PDB entry 7LK4 | X-ray diffraction, 3.10 A resolution | chains A and B of the 6 polymer chains in the assembly

[Chain A]
Name: 7D10 antibody VL fragment
From: Rattus norvegicus
Notes: antibody fragment or engineered binder
Sequence (109 residues; each row starts with the number of its first residue; numbers below 1 keep their minus sign (Gly-1 is residue -1)):
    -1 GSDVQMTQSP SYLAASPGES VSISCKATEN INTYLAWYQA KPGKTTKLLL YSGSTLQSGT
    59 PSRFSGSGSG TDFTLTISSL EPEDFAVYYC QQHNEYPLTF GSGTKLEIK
Disulfide bonds: Cys23-Cys88

[Chain B]
Name: 7D10 antibody VH fragment
From: Rattus norvegicus
Notes: antibody fragment or engineered binder
Sequence (129 residues; each row starts with the number of its first residue; numbers below 1 keep their minus sign (Gly-1 is residue -1)):
    -1 GSEVELVESG GDLVQPGRSL KLSCAASGFT FSNLAMAWVR QTPTKGLEWV ASISPAGITT
    59 YYRDSVKGRF TISRDNARNT QYLQMDSLRS EDTATYYCAR HTGKSSFFDY WGQGVMVTVS
   119 SGSENLYFQ
Disordered / not traced: -1, 122-127
Disulfide bonds: Cys22-Cys96

[How chain A and chain B interact]
Residue-residue contacts - 30 pairs, chain A then chain B:
  Tyr36(A) - Phe105(B)
  Tyr36(A) - Phe106(B)  hydrogen bond (side chain-backbone)
  Tyr36(A) - Trp109(B)
  Gly41(A) - Gln111(B)
  Lys42(A) - Gln111(B)
  Thr43(A) - Trp109(B)  hydrogen bond (side chain-backbone)
  Thr44(A) - Trp109(B)
  Leu46(A) - Thr100(B)
  Leu46(A) - Phe105(B)  hydrophobic
  Leu46(A) - Phe106(B)
  Tyr49(A) - Phe105(B)  hydrophobic
  Gln55(A) - Asp107(B)  hydrogen bond
  Tyr87(A) - Gln39(B)  hydrogen bond
  Tyr87(A) - Leu45(B)  hydrophobic
  Gln89(A) - Ser104(B)  hydrogen bond (side chain-backbone)
  Gln89(A) - Phe106(B)
  His91(A) - Ser104(B)
  His91(A) - Phe105(B)
  Tyr94(A) - Trp47(B)  hydrophobic
  Tyr94(A) - Tyr59(B)  hydrophobic
  Tyr94(A) - His99(B)
  Tyr94(A) - Ser104(B)  hydrogen bond
  Pro95(A) - Trp47(B)  hydrophobic
  Leu96(A) - Trp47(B)
  Leu96(A) - Ser104(B)
  Leu96(A) - Phe106(B)  hydrophobic
  Phe98(A) - Val37(B)  hydrophobic
  Phe98(A) - Leu45(B)  hydrophobic
  Phe98(A) - Trp47(B)
  Phe98(A) - Trp109(B)  hydrophobic
Other interface residues (no listed pair), chain A (18 interface residues in all): Ala34, Pro40, Gly99
Other interface residues (no listed pair), chain B (16 interface residues in all): Glu46, Ser50, Gly110

[In short]
18 residues of chain A and 16 residues of chain B are in contact, with 6 hydrogen bonds. Polar pairs include
Tyr36(A)-Phe106(B), Thr43(A)-Trp109(B) and Gln55(A)-Asp107(B).
Chain A is 7D10 antibody VL fragment and chain B is 7D10 antibody VH fragment, both from Rattus norvegicus;
the structure, Crystal structure of BAK L100A in complex with activating antibody fragments, was determined by
X-ray diffraction.
